PDB entry 6V3E | electron microscopy, 4.40 A resolution (low resolution: residue-level contacts below are approximate; hydrogen-bond / salt-bridge calls are withheld) | chains sN1 and m of the 20 polymer chains in the assembly

Chain sN1:
Molecule: 16s Ribosomal RNA
From: Acinetobacter baumannii
Sequence (1544 nucleotides; numbered 1 to 1544; the number before each row is that of its first residue):
     1 UUUAACUGAAGAGUUUGAUCAUGGCUCAGAUUGAACGCUGGCGGCAGGCU
    51 UAACACAUGCAAGUCGAGCGGGGGAAGGUAGCUUGCUACCGGACCUAGCG
   101 GCGGACGGGUGAGUAAUGCUUAGGAAUCUGCCUAUUAGUGGGGGACAACA
   151 UCUCGAAAGGGAUGCUAAUACCGCAUACGUCCUACGGGAGAAAGCAGGGG
   201 AUCUUCGGACCUUGCGCUAAUAGAUGAGCCUAAGUCGGAUUAGCUAGUUG
   251 GUGGGGUAAAGGCCUACCAAGGCGACGAUCUGUAGCGGGUCUGAGAGGAU
   301 GAUCCGCCACACUGGGACUGAGACACGGCCCAGACUCCUACGGGAGGCAG
   351 CAGUGGGGAAUAUUGGACAAUGGGGGGAACCCUGAUCCAGCCAUGCCGCG
   401 UGUGUGAAGAAGGCCUUAUGGUUGUAAAGCACUUUAAGCGAGGAGGAGGC
   451 UACUCUAGUUAAUACCUAGGGAUAGUGGACGUUACUCGCAGAAUAAGCAC
   501 CGGCUAACUCUGUGCCAGCAGCCGCGGUAAUACAGAGGGUGCGAGCGUUA
   551 AUCGGAUUUACUGGGCGUAAAGCGUGCGUAGGCGGCUUAUUAAGUCGGAU
   601 GUGAAAUCCCCGAGCUUAACUUGGGAAUUGCAUUCGAUACUGGUGAGCUA
   651 GAGUAUGGGAGAGGAUGGUAGAAUUCCAGGUGUAGCGGUGAAAUGCGUAG
   701 AGAUCUGGAGGAAUACCGAUGGCGAAGGCAGCCAUCUGGCCUAAUACUGA
   751 CGCUGAGGUACGAAAGCAUGGGGAGCAAACAGGAUUAGAUACCCUGGUAG
   801 UCCAUGCCGUAAACGAUGUCUACUAGCCGUUGGGGCCUUUGAGGCUUUAG
   851 UGGCGCAGCUAACGCGAUAAGUAGACCGCCUGGGGAGUACGGUCGCAAGA
   901 CUAAAACUCAAAUGAAUUGACGGGGGCCCGCACAAGCGGUGGAGCAUGUG
   951 GUUUAAUUCGAUGXAACGCGAAGAACCUUACCUGGCCUUGACAUACUAGA
  1001 AACUUUCCAGAGAUGGAUUGGUGCCUUCGGGAAUCUAGAUACAGGUGCUG
  1051 CAUGGCUGUCGUCAGCUCGUGUCGUGAGAUGUUGGGUUAAGUCCCGCAAC
  1101 GAGCGCAACCCUUUUCCUUACUUGCCAGCAUUUCGGAUGGGAACUUUAAG
  1151 GAUACUGCCAGUGACAAACUGGAGGAAGGCGGGGACGACGUCAAGUCAUC
  1201 AUGGCCCUUACGGCCAGGGCUACACACGUGCUACAAUGGUCGGUACAAAG
  1251 GGUUGCUACACAGCGAUGUGAUGCUAAUCUCAAAAAGCCGAUCGUAGUCC
  1301 GGAUUGGAGUCUGCAACUCGACUCCAUGAAGUCGGAAUCGCUAGUAAUCG
  1351 CGGAUCAGAAUGCCGCGGUGAAUACGUUCCCGGGCCUUGUACACACCGCC
  1401 CGUCACACCAUGGGAGUUUGUUGCACCAGAAGUAGCUAGCCUAACUGCAA
  1451 AGAGGGCGGUUACCACGGUGUGGCCGAUGACUGGGGUGAAGUCGUAACAA
  1501 GGUAGCCGUAGGGGAACCUGCGGCUGGAUCACCUCCUUAACGAA
Not modelled in the structure: 1-2, 1531-1544
Covalent attachments: covalent link PSU_513-A530
Modified residues: PSU (pseudouridine-5'-monophosphate) at position 513, 7MG (7N-methyl-8-hydroguanosine-5'-monophosphate) at position 524, 2MG (2N-methylguanosine-5'-monophosphate) at position 963, 5MC (5-methylcytidine-5'-monophosphate) at position 964, 2MG (2N-methylguanosine-5'-monophosphate) at position 1204, 4OC (4n,o2'-methylcytidine-5'-monophosphate) at position 1399, UR3 (3-methyluridine-5'-monophoshate) at position 1495, MA6 (6N-dimethyladenosine-5'-monophoshate) at position 1515, MA6 (6N-dimethyladenosine-5'-monophoshate) at position 1516

Chain m:
Name: 30S ribosomal protein S13
From: Acinetobacter baumannii (strain AB0057)
Reference sequence: B7IA17 (RS13_ACIB5); numbering as in UniProt (aligned over 1-118)
Sequence (118 residues; each row starts with the number of its first residue):
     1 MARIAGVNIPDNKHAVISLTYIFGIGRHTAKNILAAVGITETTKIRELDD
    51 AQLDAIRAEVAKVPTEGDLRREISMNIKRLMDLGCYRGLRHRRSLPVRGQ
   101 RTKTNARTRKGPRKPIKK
Not modelled in the structure: 1, 117-118

How chain sN1 and chain m interact:
Residue-residue contacts (71):
  G944(sN1) - Arg107(m)
  G944(sN1) - Thr108(m)
  C945(sN1) - Asn105(m)
  C945(sN1) - Ala106(m)
  C945(sN1) - Arg107(m)
  C945(sN1) - Thr108(m)
  A946(sN1) - Arg101(m)
  A946(sN1) - Asn105(m)
  U947(sN1) - Arg101(m)
  U947(sN1) - Asn105(m)
  G948(sN1) - Arg101(m)
  U949(sN1) - Lys103(m)
  G950(sN1) - Lys103(m)
  G951(sN1) - Lys103(m)
  A1222(sN1) - Gln100(m)
  A1222(sN1) - Arg101(m)
  A1222(sN1) - Thr102(m)
  C1223(sN1) - Arg90(m)
  C1223(sN1) - Leu95(m)
  C1223(sN1) - Thr102(m)
  C1223(sN1) - Lys103(m)
  C1223(sN1) - Lys110(m)
  A1224(sN1) - Lys110(m)
  A1224(sN1) - Lys114(m)
  A1224(sN1) - Pro115(m)
  A1224(sN1) - Ile116(m)
  C1225(sN1) - Arg107(m)
  C1225(sN1) - Lys110(m)
  C1225(sN1) - Lys114(m)
  A1226(sN1) - Arg113(m)
  C1227(sN1) - Thr104(m)
  U1292(sN1) - His14(m)
  U1298(sN1) - Lys13(m)
  C1299(sN1) - Lys13(m)
  C1299(sN1) - His14(m)
  C1299(sN1) - Ile17(m)
  C1299(sN1) - Tyr21(m)
  C1299(sN1) - Arg27(m)
  A1303(sN1) - Thr108(m)
  U1304(sN1) - Gln100(m)
  U1304(sN1) - Thr108(m)
  U1304(sN1) - Arg109(m)
  U1305(sN1) - His91(m)
  U1305(sN1) - Pro96(m)
  U1305(sN1) - Val97(m)
  U1305(sN1) - Arg98(m)
  U1305(sN1) - Gln100(m)
  U1305(sN1) - Arg109(m)
  G1306(sN1) - Ile73(m)
  G1306(sN1) - Arg87(m)
  G1306(sN1) - His91(m)
  G1306(sN1) - Arg98(m)
  G1307(sN1) - Asn76(m)
  G1307(sN1) - Arg87(m)
  C1317(sN1) - Tyr86(m)
  U1318(sN1) - Gly99(m)
  C1319(sN1) - Gly99(m)
  C1325(sN1) - His28(m)
  C1325(sN1) - Thr29(m)
  A1326(sN1) - Gly24(m)
  A1326(sN1) - Ile25(m)
  A1326(sN1) - Gly26(m)
  A1326(sN1) - Arg27(m)
  A1326(sN1) - His28(m)
  A1326(sN1) - Thr29(m)
  A1326(sN1) - Leu69(m)
  U1327(sN1) - Ile22(m)
  U1327(sN1) - Phe23(m)
  U1327(sN1) - Gly24(m)
  U1327(sN1) - Ile25(m)
  U1327(sN1) - Gly26(m)
Interface residues without a listed pair, chain sN1 (30 interface residues in all): C1293, G1328
Interface residues without a listed pair, chain m (42 interface residues in all): Thr20, Glu72, Ile77

In short:
The interface between chain sN1 and chain m involves 30 residues on one side and 42 on the other.
Chain sN1 is 16s Ribosomal RNA (Acinetobacter baumannii) and chain m is 30S ribosomal protein S13
(Acinetobacter baumannii (strain AB0057)); the structure, Cryo-EM structure of the Acinetobacter baumannii
Ribosome: 30S subunit, was determined by electron microscopy.
